Entry 7TW6 (electron microscopy, 5.60 A resolution (low resolution: residue-level contacts below are approximate; hydrogen-bond / salt-bridge calls are withheld)); this record covers chains A and B of the 6 polymer chains in the assembly.

# Chain A (and B)
Protein: Band 3 anion transport protein
Organism: Homo sapiens
Notes: chain B of this document is another copy of the same molecule, construct and numbering; everything in this record applies to it too
Reference sequence: P02730 (B3AT_HUMAN); residue numbers follow UniProt; this construct covers 1-911
Sequence (911 residues; row label = number of the first residue in the row):
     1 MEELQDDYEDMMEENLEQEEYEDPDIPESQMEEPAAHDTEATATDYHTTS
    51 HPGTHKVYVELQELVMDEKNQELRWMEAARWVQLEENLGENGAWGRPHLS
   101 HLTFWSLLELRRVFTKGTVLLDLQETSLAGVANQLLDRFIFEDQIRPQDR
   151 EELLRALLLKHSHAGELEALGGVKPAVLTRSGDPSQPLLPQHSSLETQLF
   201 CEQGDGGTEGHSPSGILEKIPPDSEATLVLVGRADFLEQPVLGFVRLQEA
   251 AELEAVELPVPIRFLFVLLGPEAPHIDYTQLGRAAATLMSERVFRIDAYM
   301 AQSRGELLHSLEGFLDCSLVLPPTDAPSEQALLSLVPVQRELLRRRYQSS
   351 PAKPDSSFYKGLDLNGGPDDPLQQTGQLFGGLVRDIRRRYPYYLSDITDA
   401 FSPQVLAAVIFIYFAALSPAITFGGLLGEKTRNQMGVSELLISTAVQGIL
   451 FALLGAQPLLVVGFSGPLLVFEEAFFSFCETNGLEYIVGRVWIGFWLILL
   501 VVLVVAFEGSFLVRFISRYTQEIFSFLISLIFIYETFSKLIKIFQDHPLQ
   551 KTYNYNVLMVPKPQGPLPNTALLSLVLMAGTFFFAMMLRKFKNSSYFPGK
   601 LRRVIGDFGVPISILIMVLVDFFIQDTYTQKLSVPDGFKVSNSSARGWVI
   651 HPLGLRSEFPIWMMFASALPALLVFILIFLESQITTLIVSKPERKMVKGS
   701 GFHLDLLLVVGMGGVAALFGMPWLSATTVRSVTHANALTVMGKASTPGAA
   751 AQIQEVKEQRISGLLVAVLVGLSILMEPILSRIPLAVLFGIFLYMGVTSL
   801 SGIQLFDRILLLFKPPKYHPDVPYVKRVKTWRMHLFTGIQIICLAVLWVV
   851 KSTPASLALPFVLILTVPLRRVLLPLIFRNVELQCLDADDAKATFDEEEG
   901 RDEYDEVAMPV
Not modelled in the structure: 1-29, 203-210, 349-368, 744-750, 895-911 (chain B: 1-54, 203-210, 358-368, 744-750, 895-911)
UniProt features mapped onto this chain:
  - region: Glu-13 to Met-31 (Microbial infection: Interaction with P.falciparum (isolate K1) FBPA), Ala-176 to Ser-185 (Interaction with ANK1)
  - site: Lys-590 (Important for anion transport), Glu-681 (Important for anion-proton cotransport)
  - modified residue: Met-1 (N-acetylmethionine), Tyr-8 (Phosphotyrosine), Tyr-21 (Phosphotyrosine), Tyr-46 (Phosphotyrosine), Ser-185 (Phosphoserine), Ser-350 (Phosphoserine), Tyr-359 (Phosphotyrosine), Tyr-904 (Phosphotyrosine)
  - lipidation: Cys-843 (S-palmitoyl cysteine)
  - glycosylation: Asn-642 (N-linked (GlcNAc...) (complex) asparagine)
  - natural variant: Glu-40 (E40K: Found in patients with hemolytic anemia; uncertain significance), Lys-56 (K56E: In Di(a)/Memphis-II antigen), Glu-90 (E90K: In SPH4), Gly-130 (G130R: In SPH4), Pro-147 (P147S: In SPH4), Ala-285 (A285D: In SPH4), Pro-327 (P327R: In SPH4), Ala-400 to Ala-408 (deletion: In SAO and DRTA4), Glu-429 (E429D: In NFLD+ antigen), Arg-432 (R432W: In ELO antigen), Thr-444 (T444N: In DRTA4), Gly-455 (G455E: In SPH4; G455R: In SPH4), 40 further natural variant entries in UniProt
  - mutagenesis: Glu-85 (E85A/R: Impairs expression at the cell membrane), Arg-283 (R283A/E/S: Impairs expression at the cell membrane), Asn-642 (N642D: Loss of N-glycosylation site), Glu-681 (E681Q: Impairs expression at the cell membrane)
What the authors report for this chain:
  - disease-associated variants - E40K, G130R: decreased binding to Protein 4.2 (citing earlier work)

# Interface between chain A and chain B
Contacting residue pairs - 116 pairs, chain A then chain B:
  Leu-99(A) with Ala-331(B); Leu-332(B)
  Ser-100(A) with Pro-322(B)
  His-101(A) with Val-320(B)
  Leu-102(A) with Val-320(B)
  Thr-103(A) with Val-320(B)
  Phe-104(A) with Phe-104(B); Leu-107(B); Leu-108(B); Leu-315(B)
  Trp-105(A) with Glu-312(B); Asp-316(B)
  Leu-107(A) with Phe-104(B)
  Leu-108(A) with Arg-111(B)
  Leu-199(A) with Val-338(B)
  Phe-200(A) with Ser-334(B)
  His-275(A) with Glu-312(B)
  Glu-312(A) with Trp-105(B); His-275(B)
  Phe-314(A) with Pro-322(B); Pro-323(B)
  Leu-315(A) with Phe-104(B); Trp-105(B)
  Asp-316(A) with Trp-105(B)
  Cys-317(A) with Pro-323(B)
  Ser-318(A) with Val-320(B); Leu-321(B); Pro-322(B)
  Leu-319(A) with Leu-102(B); Val-320(B); Leu-321(B)
  Val-320(A) with His-101(B); Leu-102(B); Leu-107(B)
  Leu-321(A) with Ser-318(B); Leu-319(B)
  Pro-322(A) with Ser-100(B); Leu-102(B)
  Pro-323(A) with Phe-314(B); Cys-317(B)
  Thr-324(A) with Gln-339(B); Leu-343(B)
  Asp-325(A) with Arg-292(B); Leu-343(B); Pro-354(B); Asp-355(B); Ser-356(B)
  Ala-326(A) with Leu-99(B)
  Ser-328(A) with Val-336(B); Gln-339(B); Arg-340(B)
  Ala-331(A) with Leu-99(B)
  Leu-332(A) with Leu-332(B); Leu-335(B); Val-336(B)
  Ser-334(A) with Leu-99(B)
  Leu-335(A) with His-101(B)
  Pro-337(A) with Leu-199(B)
  Val-338(A) with Leu-195(B); Leu-199(B)
  Gln-339(A) with Thr-324(B); Pro-327(B)
  Glu-341(A) with Leu-195(B)
  Leu-343(A) with Pro-323(B); Thr-324(B); Pro-327(B)
  Arg-345(A) with Ser-193(B)
  Tyr-347(A) with Thr-324(B); Asp-325(B)
  Leu-549(A) with Asp-626(B); Thr-627(B)
  Gln-550(A) with Asp-626(B)
  Lys-551(A) with Tyr-555(B); Asp-626(B)
  Thr-552(A) with Tyr-555(B)
  Tyr-553(A) with Tyr-555(B); Pro-568(B); Asn-569(B)
  Tyr-555(A) with Lys-551(B); Thr-552(B); Tyr-553(B); Tyr-555(B)
  Pro-568(A) with Tyr-553(B); Pro-568(B); Asn-569(B)
  Asn-569(A) with Leu-549(B); Tyr-553(B); Pro-568(B); Asn-569(B); Leu-572(B)
  Leu-572(A) with Asn-569(B); Leu-572(B); Leu-573(B)
  Leu-573(A) with Leu-572(B)
  Ser-595(A) with Lys-814(B); Pro-815(B); Tyr-818(B)
  Tyr-596(A) with Leu-810(B); Phe-813(B); Lys-814(B)
  Phe-597(A) with Pro-815(B)
  Arg-602(A) with Tyr-818(B)
  Asp-626(A) with Leu-549(B); Gln-550(B); Lys-551(B)
  Thr-627(A) with Leu-549(B)
  Lys-743(A) with Lys-817(B); Tyr-818(B)
  Leu-810(A) with Tyr-596(B)
  Phe-813(A) with Tyr-596(B)
  Lys-814(A) with Ser-595(B); Tyr-596(B)
  Pro-815(A) with Ser-595(B); Phe-597(B)
  Tyr-818(A) with Ser-595(B); Arg-602(B)
Other interface residues (no listed pair), chain A (68 interface residues in all): Arg-96, Arg-111, Leu-195, Val-336, Leu-342, Leu-575, Val-576, Ile-624
Other interface residues (no listed pair), chain B (72 interface residues in all): Thr-103, Arg-112, Thr-287, Glu-329, Pro-337, Arg-345, Tyr-347, Leu-575, Val-576, Ile-624

# In short
68 residues of chain A face 72 of chain B across their interface. UniProt lists 4 mutagenesis sites on chain
A. From the paper: E40K and G130R of chain A reduce binding to Protein 4.2.
Both chains are Band 3 anion transport protein (Homo sapiens). Entry 7TW6 (Cryo-EM structure of human ankyrin
complex (B4P1A1) from red blood cell) was determined by electron microscopy, deposited together with 7TVZ,
7TW0, 7TW1, 7TW3 and 7TW5.
